PDB entry 6AYE | electron microscopy, 4.06 A resolution (low resolution: residue-level contacts below are approximate; hydrogen-bond / salt-bridge calls are withheld) | chains A and B of the 4 polymer chains in the assembly

== Chain A (and B) ==
Protein: Mucolipin-3
Organism: Homo sapiens
Notes: chain B of this document is another copy of the same molecule, construct and numbering; everything in this record applies to it too
Reference sequence: Q8TDD5 (MCLN3_HUMAN); residues 1-553 here = UniProt positions 1-553
Sequence (558 residues; numbered -4 to 553; the number before each row is that of its first residue; numbers below 1 keep their minus sign (Gly-4 is residue -4)):
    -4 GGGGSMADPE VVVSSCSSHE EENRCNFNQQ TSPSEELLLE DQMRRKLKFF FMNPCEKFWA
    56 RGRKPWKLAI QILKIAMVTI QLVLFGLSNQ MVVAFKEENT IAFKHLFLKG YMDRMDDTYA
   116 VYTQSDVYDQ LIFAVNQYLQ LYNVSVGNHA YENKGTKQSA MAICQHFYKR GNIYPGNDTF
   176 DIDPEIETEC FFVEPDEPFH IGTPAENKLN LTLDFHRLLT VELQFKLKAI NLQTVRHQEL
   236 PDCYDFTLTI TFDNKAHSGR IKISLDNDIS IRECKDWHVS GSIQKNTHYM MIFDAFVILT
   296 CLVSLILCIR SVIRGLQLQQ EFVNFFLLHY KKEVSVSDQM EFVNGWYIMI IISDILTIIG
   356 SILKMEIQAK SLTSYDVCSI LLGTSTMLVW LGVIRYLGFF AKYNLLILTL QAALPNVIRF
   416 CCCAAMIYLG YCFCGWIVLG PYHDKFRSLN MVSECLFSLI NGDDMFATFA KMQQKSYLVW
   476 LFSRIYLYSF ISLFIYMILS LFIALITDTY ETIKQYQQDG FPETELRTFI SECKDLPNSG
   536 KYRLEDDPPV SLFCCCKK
Not modelled in the structure: -4 to 32, 149-154, 193-202, 279-280, 527-553
Differences from the reference sequence: expression tag (-4 to 0)
UniProt features mapped onto this chain:
  - region: Lys52 to Lys62 (Interaction with phosphoinositides), Lys104 to Thr118 (Extracellular/lumenal pore loop)
  - motif: Asn456 to Asp459 (Selectivity filter)
  - site: Arg305 (Interaction with phosphoinositides)
  - glycosylation (N-linked (GlcNAc...) asparagine): Asn138, Asn172, Asn205
From the paper describing this entry:
  - conformationally variable residues (helix shift): Ile498

== How chain A and chain B interact ==
Contacting residue pairs (139; chain A residue first):
  Leu77(A) with Phe428(B); Ile432(B)
  Val78(A) with Phe428(B); Trp431(B)
  Phe80(A) with Ile432(B)
  Gly81(A) with Trp431(B); Ile432(B)
  Leu82(A) with Trp431(B)
  Asn84(A) with Pro436(B)
  Gln85(A) with Trp431(B); Arg442(B); Ser443(B)
  Val88(A) with Pro436(B)
  Phe90(A) with Ala251(B)
  Lys91(A) with Lys470(B)
  Glu92(A) with Arg442(B)
  Glu93(A) with Ser253(B); Arg255(B)
  Asn94(A) with Ser253(B)
  Ile96(A) with Tyr117(B); Arg255(B)
  Ala97(A) with Tyr117(B); Ser253(B)
  His100(A) with Tyr117(B)
  Asp108(A) with Tyr114(B); Tyr117(B)
  Arg109(A) with Asp111(B)
  Asn138(A) with Gln119(B)
  Val139(A) with Thr118(B); Gln119(B)
  Val141(A) with Tyr117(B); Gln119(B); Phe210(B); Ile256(B)
  Gly142(A) with Gly254(B)
  Asn143(A) with Pro170(B); His211(B); His252(B)
  His144(A) with Ser253(B)
  Ala145(A) with Pro170(B); Gly171(B)
  Asn148(A) with Gly171(B)
  Lys223(A) with Pro170(B); Gly171(B); Asp173(B)
  Ile225(A) with Ile168(B); Tyr169(B); Pro170(B); Phe175(B)
  Leu227(A) with Ile168(B); Ile177(B); His252(B)
  Gln228(A) with Lys250(B)
  Arg231(A) with Tyr163(B); Ile177(B)
  Asp237(A) with Phe175(B)
  Cys238(A) with Asp173(B)
  Arg267(A) with Asp173(B)
  Cys269(A) with Asp173(B); Phe175(B)
  Lys270(A) with Asp173(B)
  Asp271(A) with Asp173(B); Thr174(B); Phe175(B)
  Trp272(A) with Phe175(B)
  His273(A) with Phe175(B); Asp176(B); Ile177(B)
  Val274(A) with Phe175(B); Ile177(B)
  Ser275(A) with Ile177(B); Pro179(B)
  Asp371(A) with Tyr437(B); Ser471(B); Val474(B)
  Val372(A) with Leu473(B)
  Ser374(A) with Ile432(B); Val433(B)
  Ile375(A) with Val433(B); Leu473(B); Phe477(B)
  Gly378(A) with Cys429(B)
  Thr379(A) with Cys429(B); Phe477(B)
  Trp385(A) with Met421(B); Leu424(B); Gly425(B); Phe428(B)
  Val388(A) with Met421(B)
  Ile389(A) with Cys418(B); Ile422(B)
  Leu392(A) with Cys418(B)
  Lys397(A) with Arg414(B)
  Tyr398(A) with Arg414(B); Cys418(B)
  Leu401(A) with Phe415(B)
  Thr404(A) with Leu496(B)
  Leu405(A) with Met492(B); Leu496(B)
  Leu409(A) with Met492(B)
  Val412(A) with Met492(B)
  Tyr423(A) with Tyr483(B)
  Lys440(A) with Phe461(B)
  Asn445(A) with Trp475(B); Arg479(B)
  Ser448(A) with Tyr483(B)
  Glu449(A) with Phe464(B); Arg479(B); Tyr483(B)
  Cys450(A) with Phe461(B)
  Phe452(A) with Met460(B); Ile486(B)
  Ser453(A) with Met460(B); Phe461(B); Phe464(B)
  Ile455(A) with Tyr491(B)
  Asn456(A) with Gly457(B); Met460(B); Ile486(B); Ile490(B); Tyr491(B)
  Gly457(A) with Gly457(B)
  Asp458(A) with Gly457(B); Asp458(B); Asp459(B); Met460(B); Phe461(B)
  Leu494(A) with Tyr491(B)
  Phe497(A) with Tyr491(B)
  Ile498(A) with Ser495(B); Ile498(B)
  Ile501(A) with Tyr491(B); Met492(B); Ser495(B); Leu496(B)
  Thr502(A) with Ala499(B)
  Tyr505(A) with Leu500(B)
  Glu506(A) with Asp503(B)
  Lys509(A) with Asp503(B)
Interface residues without a listed pair, chain A (85 interface residues in all): Ser140, Tyr146, Val230, Met382, Ile402, Ala408, Asp459
Interface residues without a listed pair, chain B (75 interface residues in all): Ala115, Asp178, Asn411, Cys417, Tyr426, Gly435, Ala465, Thr502, Glu506, Thr507

== In short ==
85 residues of chain A face 75 of chain B across their interface. From the paper: conformational variability
at Ile498(A).
Both chains are Mucolipin-3 (Homo sapiens). Entry 6AYE (Human apo-TRPML3 channel at pH 7.4) was determined by
electron microscopy (same publication as 6AYF and 6AYG).
